PDB entry 5M2U | X-ray diffraction, 2.20 A resolution | chain A

[Chain A]
Molecule: Ycf54
From: Synechocystis sp. PCC 6803
Reference sequence: P72777 (YC54L_SYNY3); residues 1-106 here correspond to UniProt positions 28-133 (UniProt number = residue number + 27)
Sequence (109 residues; row label = number of the first residue in the row; numbers below 1 keep their minus sign (Gly-2 is residue -2)):
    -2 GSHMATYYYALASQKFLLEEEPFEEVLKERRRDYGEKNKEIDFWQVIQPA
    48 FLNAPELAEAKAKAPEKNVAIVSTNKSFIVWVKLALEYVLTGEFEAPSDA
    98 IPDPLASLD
Unresolved in the structure: -2 to 0
Sequence notes: expression tag (-2 to 0); engineered mutation Ala82 (Arg109 in P72777)
From the paper describing this entry:
  - mutagenesis - A9G: decreased expression
  - mutagenesis - A9G: unchanged binding to CycI
  - mutagenesis - D39A, F40A: abolished binding to CycI
  - mutagenesis - D39A, F40A: unchanged growth

[Summary]
From the paper: D39A and F40A abolish binding to CycI; A9G reduces expression.
Chain A is Ycf54 (Synechocystis sp. PCC 6803); the structure, The Structure of the Ycf54 protein from
Synechocystis sp. PCC6803, was determined by X-ray diffraction (same publication as 5M2P and 5M2R).
